PDB entry 6ZDX | X-ray diffraction, 3.00 A resolution | chains A and B

== Chain A ==
Molecule: Rifin
Source organism: Plasmodium falciparum 3D7
UniProt: Q8I4N9 (Q8I4N9_PLAF7); numbering as in UniProt (aligned over 165-273)
Sequence (129 residues; row label = number of the first residue in the row):
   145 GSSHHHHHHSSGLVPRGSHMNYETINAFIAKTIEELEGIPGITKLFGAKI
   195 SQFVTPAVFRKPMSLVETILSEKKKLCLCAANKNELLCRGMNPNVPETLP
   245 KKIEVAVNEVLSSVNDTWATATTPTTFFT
Not modelled in the structure: 145-162, 263-273
Differences from the reference sequence: expression tag (145-164)
Disulfide bonds: Cys221-Cys232
What the authors report for this chain:
  - mutagenesis - C223S (KD = 700 +/- 5 nM): unchanged binding to Leukocyte immunoglobulin-like receptor subfamily B member 1 (chain B)

== Chain B ==
Molecule: Leukocyte immunoglobulin-like receptor subfamily B member 1
Source organism: Homo sapiens
UniProt: A0A0G2JQ46 (A0A0G2JQ46_HUMAN); residues 2-397 here correspond to UniProt positions 25-420 (UniProt number = residue number + 23)
Sequence (437 residues; each row starts with the number of its first residue; numbers below 1 keep their minus sign (Met-30 is residue -30)):
   -30 MGILPSPGMPALLSLVSLLSVLLMGCVAETGGHLPKPTLWAEPGSVITQG
    20 SPVTLRCQGGQETQEYRLYREKKTALWITRIPQELVKKGQFPIPSITWEH
    70 AGRYRCYYGSDTAGRSESSDPLELVVTGAYIKPTLSAQPSPVVNSGGNVI
   120 LQCDSQVAFDGFSLCKEGEDEHPQCLNSQPHARGSSRAIFSVGPVSPSRR
   170 WWYRCYAYDSNSPYEWSLPSDLLELLVLGVSKKPSLSVQPGPIVAPEETL
   220 TLQCGSDAGYNRFVLYKDGERDFLQLAGAQPQAGLSQANFTLGPVSRSYG
   270 GQYRCYGAHNLSSEWSAPSDPLDILIAGQFYDRVSLSVQPGPTVASGENV
   320 TLLCQSQGWMQTFLLTKEGAADDPWRLRSTYQSQKYQAEFPMGPVTSAHA
   370 GTYRCYGSQSSKPYLLTHPSDPLELVVSGTKHHHHHH
Not modelled in the structure: -30 to 1, 398-406
Differences from the reference sequence: initiating methionine (-30); expression tag (-29 to 1, 398-406)
Disulfide bonds: Cys26-Cys75, Cys122-Cys174, Cys134-Cys144, Cys223-Cys274, Cys323-Cys374
Covalently attached groups: N-acetylglucosamine (NAG) linked to Asn258, Asn279, Asn318

== Chain A / chain B interface ==
Residue-residue contacts - 31 pairs, chain A then chain B:
  Glu179(A) - Lys42(B)  salt bridge
  Glu181(A) - Asn180(B)
  Gly182(A) - Asn180(B)
  Pro184(A) - Asp178(B)
  Pro184(A) - Ser181(B)
  Asn228(A) - Gln125(B)
  Asn228(A) - Val126(B)
  Leu230(A) - Tyr99(B)  hydrophobic
  Leu230(A) - Val126(B)  hydrophobic
  Leu230(A) - Phe128(B)  hydrophobic
  Arg233(A) - Ile100(B)
  Arg233(A) - Gln125(B)  hydrogen bond
  Arg233(A) - Val126(B)
  Gly234(A) - Tyr99(B)
  Gly234(A) - Ile100(B)  hydrogen bond (backbone-backbone)
  Gly234(A) - Val126(B)
  Met235(A) - Ala98(B)
  Met235(A) - Tyr99(B)  hydrophobic
  Met235(A) - Ile100(B)
  Asn236(A) - Gly97(B)  hydrogen bond (side chain-backbone)
  Asn236(A) - Ala98(B)  hydrogen bond (backbone-backbone)
  Asn236(A) - Tyr99(B)
  Asn236(A) - Leu187(B)
  Val239(A) - Gln18(B)
  Lys245(A) - Trp67(B)
  Lys245(A) - Glu68(B)  salt bridge
  Lys246(A) - Trp67(B)
  Lys246(A) - Glu184(B)  salt bridge
  Val249(A) - Trp67(B)  hydrophobic
  Val249(A) - Glu68(B)
  Glu253(A) - Lys42(B)  salt bridge
Also at the interface, not in a pair above, chain A (18 interface residues in all): Glu229, Pro237, Thr242
Interface features reported in the paper:
  - residue pairs: Asn228(A)-Gln125(B) (hydrogen bond), Leu230(A)-Tyr99(B) (hydrophobic contact), Leu230(A)-Val126(B) (hydrophobic contact), Leu230(A)-Phe128(B) (hydrophobic contact), Arg233(A)-Gln125(B) (hydrogen bond), Gly234(A)-Ile100(B) (backbone contact), Met235(A)-Tyr99(B) (hydrophobic contact), Asn236(A)-Gly97(B) (hydrogen bond), Asn236(A)-Ala98(B) (backbone contact), Lys245(A)-Glu68(B) (hydrogen bond), Lys246(A)-Glu184(B) (hydrogen bond), Glu253(A)-Lys42(B) (hydrogen bond)
  - interface residues, chain A: Leu230(A), Met235(A)

== Summary ==
Chain A and chain B form an interface of 18 and 16 residues respectively; the contacts include 4 hydrogen
bonds and 4 salt bridges. Among the polar pairs are Glu179(A)-Lys42(B), Lys245(A)-Glu68(B) and
Lys246(A)-Glu184(B). The authors report hydrogen bonds between Asn228(A) and Gln125(B), Arg233(A) and
Gln125(B) and Asn236(A) and Gly97(B) among others; hydrophobic contacts between Leu230(A) and Tyr99(B),
Leu230(A) and Val126(B) and Leu230(A) and Phe128(B) among others; backbone contacts between Gly234(A) and
Ile100(B) and Asn236(A) and Ala98(B). From the paper: C223S of chain A leaves binding to Leukocyte
immunoglobulin-like receptor subfamily B member 1 (chain B) unchanged; interface residues Leu230(A) and
Met235(A).
Here chain A is Rifin (Plasmodium falciparum 3D7) and chain B is Leukocyte immunoglobulin-like receptor
subfamily B member 1 (Homo sapiens). Entry 6ZDX (RIFIN variable region bound to LILRB1 ectodomain) was
determined by X-ray diffraction.
